PDB entry 4G2Y | X-ray diffraction, 2.40 A resolution | chain A

[Chain A]
Name: cGMP-specific 3', 5'-cyclic phosphodiesterase
From: Homo sapiens
Reference sequence: O76074 (PDE5A_HUMAN); residues 535-860 here = UniProt positions 535-860
Amino-acid sequence (347 residues; numbered 514 to 860; the number before each row is that of its first residue):
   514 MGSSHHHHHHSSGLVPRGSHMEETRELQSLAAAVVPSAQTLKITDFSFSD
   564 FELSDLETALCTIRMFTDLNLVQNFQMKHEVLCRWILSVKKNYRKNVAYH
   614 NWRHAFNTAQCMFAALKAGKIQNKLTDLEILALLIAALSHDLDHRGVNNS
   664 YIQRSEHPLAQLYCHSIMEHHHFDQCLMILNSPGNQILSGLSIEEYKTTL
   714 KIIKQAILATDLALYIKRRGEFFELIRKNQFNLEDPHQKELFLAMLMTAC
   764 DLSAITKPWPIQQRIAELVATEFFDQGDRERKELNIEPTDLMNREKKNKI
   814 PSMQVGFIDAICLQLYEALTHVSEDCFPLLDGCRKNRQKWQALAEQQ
Not modelled in the structure: 514-533, 664-670, 789-809, 859-860
Differences from the reference sequence: expression tag (514-534)
Bound ions: Zn2+: H617, H653, D654, D764; Mg2+ near D654 (its only coordinating residue here)
Residues lining bound ligands: NI5 (2-{5-[(4-methylpiperazin-1-yl)sulfonyl]-2-propoxyphenyl}-3,5,6,7-tetrahydro-4H-cyclopenta[d]pyrimidin-4-one): Y612, L725, L765, A767, I768, Q775, A779, V782, A783, F786, I813, M816, Q817, F820, I824
Swiss-Prot annotation at these positions:
  - active site: H613 (Proton donor)
  - binding site (Zn(2+)): H617, H653, D654, D764
  - binding site (Mg(2+)): D654
  - binding site (3',5'-cyclic GMP): Q817
  - mutagenesis: A767 (A767N: Changes substrate selectivity from cGMP-specific to dual cAMP and cGMP binding and hydrolysis; when associated with Y-775 and Y-853), Q775 (Q775Y: Changes substrate selectivity from cGMP-specific to dual cAMP and cGMP binding and hydrolysis; when associated with N-767 and Y-853), W853 (W853Y: Changes substrate selectivity from cGMP-specific to dual cAMP and cGMP binding and hydrolysis; when associated with N-767 and Y-775)

[In short]
Bound to chain A: compound NI5. H617, H653, D654 and D764 form the Zn2+ site. Curated annotation (UniProt)
lists active-site residue H613, 4 Zn2+-binding residues, Mg2+-binding residue D654 and residue binding
3',5'-cyclic GMP Q817.
Chain A is cGMP-specific 3', 5'-cyclic phosphodiesterase (Homo sapiens); the structure, Crystal structure of
PDE5A complexed with its inhibitor, was determined by X-ray diffraction together with 4G2W from the same
study.
